1GSF - chains A and B; structure by X-ray diffraction, 2.70 A resolution.

== Chain A (and B) ==
Protein: Glutathione transferase A1-1
Organism: Homo sapiens
Notes: EC 2.5.1.18; chain B of this document is another copy of the same molecule, construct and numbering; everything in this record applies to it too
Reference sequence: P08263 (GSTA1_HUMAN); residues 2-222 here correspond to UniProt positions 1-221 (UniProt number = residue number - 1)
Amino-acid sequence (221 residues; numbered 2 to 222; the number before each row is that of its first residue):
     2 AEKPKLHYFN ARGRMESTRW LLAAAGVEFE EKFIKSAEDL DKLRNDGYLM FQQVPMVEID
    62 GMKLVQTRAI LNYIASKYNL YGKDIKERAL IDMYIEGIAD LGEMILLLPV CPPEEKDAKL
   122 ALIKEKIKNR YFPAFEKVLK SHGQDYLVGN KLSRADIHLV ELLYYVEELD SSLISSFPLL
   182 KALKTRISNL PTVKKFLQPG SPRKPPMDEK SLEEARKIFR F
Ligand contacts: ethacrynic acid (EAA): Tyr9, Phe10, Gly14, Arg15, Val55, Pro56, Leu107, Leu108, Val111, Met208, Leu213, Ala216, Phe220, Phe222
Reported in the primary citation:
  - binding site for ethacrynic acid: Tyr9, Val55
  - contacts within the chain: Arg15-Glu104 (salt bridge)
  - catalytic residues: Tyr9 (citing earlier work)

== How chain A and chain B interact ==
Residue-residue contacts (61):
  Met51(A) - Tyr95(B)  hydrophobic
  Met51(A) - Ala135(B)
  Phe52(A) - Met94(B)
  Phe52(A) - Gly98(B)
  Phe52(A) - Arg131(B)  hydrogen bond (backbone-side chain)
  Phe52(A) - Tyr132(B)  hydrophobic
  Phe52(A) - Ala135(B)  hydrophobic
  Phe52(A) - Phe136(B)  hydrophobic
  Gln53(A) - Arg131(B)
  Gln54(A) - Arg131(B)
  Asp61(A) - Lys87(B)  hydrogen bond (backbone-side chain)
  Lys64(A) - Met94(B)
  Leu65(A) - Met94(B)  hydrophobic
  Val66(A) - Met94(B)
  Gln67(A) - Met94(B)
  Gln67(A) - Glu97(B)
  Gln67(A) - Gly98(B)
  Gln67(A) - Asp101(B)
  Arg69(A) - Arg69(B)
  Arg69(A) - Glu97(B)
  Ala70(A) - Asp93(B)
  Ala70(A) - Met94(B)
  Asn73(A) - Arg89(B)
  Asn73(A) - Asp93(B)  hydrogen bond
  Tyr74(A) - Ile86(B)  hydrophobic
  Tyr74(A) - Lys87(B)
  Ser77(A) - Ile86(B)
  Ser77(A) - Arg89(B)
  Lys78(A) - Ile86(B)
  Tyr82(A) - Arg89(B)
  Ile86(A) - Tyr74(B)  hydrophobic
  Ile86(A) - Ser77(B)
  Ile86(A) - Lys78(B)
  Lys87(A) - Asp61(B)  hydrogen bond (side chain-backbone)
  Lys87(A) - Met63(B)
  Lys87(A) - Tyr74(B)
  Arg89(A) - Asn73(B)
  Arg89(A) - Ser77(B)
  Arg89(A) - Tyr82(B)
  Arg89(A) - Arg89(B)
  Asp93(A) - Ala70(B)
  Asp93(A) - Asn73(B)  hydrogen bond
  Met94(A) - Phe52(B)
  Met94(A) - Lys64(B)
  Met94(A) - Leu65(B)  hydrophobic
  Met94(A) - Val66(B)
  Met94(A) - Gln67(B)
  Met94(A) - Ala70(B)
  Tyr95(A) - Met51(B)  hydrophobic
  Glu97(A) - Gln67(B)
  Glu97(A) - Arg69(B)  salt bridge
  Gly98(A) - Phe52(B)
  Gly98(A) - Gln67(B)
  Asp101(A) - Gln67(B)
  Arg131(A) - Phe52(B)  hydrogen bond (side chain-backbone)
  Arg131(A) - Gln53(B)
  Arg131(A) - Gln54(B)
  Tyr132(A) - Phe52(B)  hydrophobic
  Ala135(A) - Met51(B)
  Ala135(A) - Phe52(B)  hydrophobic
  Phe136(A) - Phe52(B)  hydrophobic
Other interface residues (no listed pair), chain A (32 interface residues in all): Met63, Ala90, Val139
Other interface residues (no listed pair), chain B (32 interface residues in all): Ala90, Val139

== In short ==
The chain A/chain B interface involves 32 residues from each chain, with 6 hydrogen bonds and 1 salt bridge.
Polar pairs include Glu97(A)-Arg69(B), Phe52(A)-Arg131(B) and Asp61(A)-Lys87(B). Chain A binds ethacrynic
acid. The paper reports the catalytic residue Tyr9(A); a binding site for ethacrynic acid at Tyr9(A) and
Val55(A).
Both chains are Glutathione transferase A1-1 (Homo sapiens). Entry 1GSF (Glutathione transferase A1-1
complexed with ethacrynic acid) was determined by X-ray diffraction, deposited together with 1GSD and 1GSE.
